Entry 3UTA (X-ray diffraction, 2.07 A resolution); this record covers chains C and I of the 10 polymer chains in the assembly.

== Chain C ==
Name: Histone H2A
From: Xenopus laevis
UniProtKB: Q6AZJ8 (Q6AZJ8_XENLA); residues 1-129 here correspond to UniProt positions 2-130 (UniProt number = residue number + 1)
Chain sequence (129 residues; row label = number of the first residue in the row):
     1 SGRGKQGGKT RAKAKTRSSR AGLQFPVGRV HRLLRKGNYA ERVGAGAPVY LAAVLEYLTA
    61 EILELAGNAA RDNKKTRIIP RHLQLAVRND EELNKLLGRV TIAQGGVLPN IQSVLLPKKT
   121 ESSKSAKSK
Not modelled in the structure: 1-13, 120-129

== Chain I ==
Molecule: 145-nt DNA strand
Sequence (145 nucleotides; numbered -72 to 72; the number before each row is that of its first residue; numbers below 1 keep their minus sign (DA-72 is residue -72)):
   -72 ATCAATATCC ACCTGCAGAT ACTACCAAAA GTGTATTTGG AAACTGCTCC ATCAATTTAA
   -12 ATGTTCAGCT GAATCAGCTG AACATTTAAA TTGATGGAGC AGTTTCCAAA TACACTTTTG
    48 GTAGTATCTG CAGGTGGATA TTGAT
Bound ions: Mn2+ site 1: DG-34, DG-33; Mn2+ site 2 near DG-2 (its only coordinating residue here); Mn2+ site 3 near DG7 (its only coordinating residue here); Mn2+ site 4 near DG47 (its only coordinating residue here); Mn2+ site 5 near DG60 (its only coordinating residue here); Mn2+ site 6 near DG64 (its only coordinating residue here)

== Chain C / chain I interface ==
Contacting residue pairs - 14 pairs, chain C then chain I:
  Ala14(C) - DT-41(I)  phosphate contact
  Lys15(C) - DG-42(I)  phosphate contact
  Lys15(C) - DT-41(I)  hydrogen bond to the phosphate
  Thr16(C) - DG-42(I)  phosphate contact
  Arg17(C) - DG-42(I)  salt bridge to the phosphate
  Arg20(C) - DT-41(I)  salt bridge to the phosphate
  Gly28(C) - DA-43(I)  phosphate contact
  Gly28(C) - DG-42(I)  phosphate contact
  Arg29(C) - DA-43(I)  phosphate contact
  Arg32(C) - DA-44(I)  phosphate contact
  Arg32(C) - DA-43(I)  salt bridge to the phosphate
  Arg42(C) - DT-35(I)  sugar contact
  Arg42(C) - DG-34(I)  sugar contact
  Arg77(C) - DA-54(I)  sugar contact

== Summary ==
10 residues of chain C face 7 of chain I across their interface; the contacts include 1 hydrogen bond and 3
salt bridges. Among the polar pairs are Lys15(C)-DT-41(I), Arg17(C)-DG-42(I) and Arg20(C)-DT-41(I). The Mn2+
site 1 is built by DG-34(I) and DG-33(I).
Chain C is Histone H2A (Xenopus laevis) and chain I is a 145-nt DNA strand; the structure, Crystal Structure
of Nucleosome Core Particle Assembled with an Alpha-Satellite Sequence Containing Two TTAAA elements
(NCP-TA2), was determined by X-ray diffraction, deposited together with 3UT9 and 3UTB.
